PDB entry 5D3Z | X-ray diffraction, 2.10 A resolution | chain A

[Chain A]
Molecule: Erythronolide synthase, modules 5 and 6
From: Saccharopolyspora erythraea
Notes: EC 2.3.1.94
Reference sequence: Q03133 (ERYA3_SACER); residues 15-283 here correspond to UniProt positions 2904-3172 (UniProt number = residue number + 2889)
Chain sequence (269 residues; numbered 15 to 283; the number before each row is that of its first residue):
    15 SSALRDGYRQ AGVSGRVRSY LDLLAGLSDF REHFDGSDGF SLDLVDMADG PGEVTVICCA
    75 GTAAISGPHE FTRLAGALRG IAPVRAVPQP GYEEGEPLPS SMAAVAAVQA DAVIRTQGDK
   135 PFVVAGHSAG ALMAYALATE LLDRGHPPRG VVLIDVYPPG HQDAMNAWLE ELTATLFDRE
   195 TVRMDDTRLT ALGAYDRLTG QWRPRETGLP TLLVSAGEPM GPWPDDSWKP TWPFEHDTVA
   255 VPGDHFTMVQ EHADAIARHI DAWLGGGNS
Not modelled in the structure: 174-175, 280-283
Bound ions: Ca2+: V27, D49
Small-molecule neighbours: prop-2-en-1-ylphosphonic acid (57H): T76, S142, A143, M179, H259
Swiss-Prot annotation at these positions:
  - active site: S142 (Nucleophile), H259 (Proton acceptor)
  - binding site (substrate): T76, A143, D169

[Summary]
Ligands of chain A: prop-2-en-1-ylphosphonic acid. V27 and D49 coordinate Ca2+. From UniProt: active-site
residues S142 and H259 and 3 substrate-binding residues.
Chain A is Erythronolide synthase, modules 5 and 6 (Saccharopolyspora erythraea); the structure, Crystal
structure of the thioesterase domain of deoxyerythronolide B synthase in complex with a small phosphonate ...,
was determined by X-ray diffraction (same publication as 5D3K).
